Entry 6B8G (X-ray diffraction, 1.13 A resolution); this record covers chain A.

[Chain A]
Protein: Ferritin heavy chain
Organism: Homo sapiens
Notes: EC 1.16.3.1
Reference sequence: P02794 (FRIH_HUMAN); residues 1-182 here correspond to UniProt positions 2-183 (UniProt number = residue number + 1)
Amino-acid sequence (182 residues; numbered 1 to 182; the number before each row is that of its first residue):
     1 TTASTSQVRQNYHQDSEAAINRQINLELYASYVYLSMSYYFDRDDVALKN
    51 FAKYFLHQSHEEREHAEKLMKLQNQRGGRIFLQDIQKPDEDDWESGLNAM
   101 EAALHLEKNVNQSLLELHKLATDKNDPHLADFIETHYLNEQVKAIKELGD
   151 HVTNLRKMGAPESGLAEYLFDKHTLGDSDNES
Not modelled in the structure: 1-4, 177-182
Construct notes: conflict Q86 (Lys87 in P02794), E90 (Cys91 in P02794), A102 (Cys103 in P02794), A130 (Cys131 in P02794)
Bound ions: Fe ion site 1: E27, E62, H65; Fe ion site 2: Q58, E62, E107; Ca2+ site 1: D84, Q86; Ca2+ site 2 near D84 (its only coordinating residue here); Ca2+ site 3: D131, E134
Swiss-Prot annotation at these positions:
  - binding site (Fe cation): E27, E62, H65, E107, Q141
  - site: R22 (Essential for association with cargo receptor NCOA4)
  - modified residue: T1 (N-acetylthreonine), S178 (Phosphoserine), S182 (Phosphoserine)
From the paper describing this entry:
  - Ca2+ coordination: D84, Q86

[Overview]
E27, E62 and H65 form the Fe ion site 1. The Fe ion site 2 is built by Q58, E62 and E107. Curated annotation
(UniProt) lists 5 Fe cation-binding residues. The paper reports Ca2+ coordination by D84 and Q86.
Chain A is Ferritin heavy chain (Homo sapiens); the structure, Twice-Contracted Human Heavy-Chain Ferritin
Crystal-Hydrogel Hybrid, was determined by X-ray diffraction together with 6B8F from the same study.
